4XA9 - chains A and a; structure by X-ray diffraction, 2.00 A resolution.

== Chain A ==
Name: Gala protein type 1, 3 or 4
From: Legionella pneumophila subsp. pneumophila
UniProt: Q5ZWY8 (Q5ZWY8_LEGPH); residues 1-296 here = UniProt positions 1-296
Chain sequence (297 residues; numbered 0 to 296; the number before each row is that of its first residue; numbering starts at 0):
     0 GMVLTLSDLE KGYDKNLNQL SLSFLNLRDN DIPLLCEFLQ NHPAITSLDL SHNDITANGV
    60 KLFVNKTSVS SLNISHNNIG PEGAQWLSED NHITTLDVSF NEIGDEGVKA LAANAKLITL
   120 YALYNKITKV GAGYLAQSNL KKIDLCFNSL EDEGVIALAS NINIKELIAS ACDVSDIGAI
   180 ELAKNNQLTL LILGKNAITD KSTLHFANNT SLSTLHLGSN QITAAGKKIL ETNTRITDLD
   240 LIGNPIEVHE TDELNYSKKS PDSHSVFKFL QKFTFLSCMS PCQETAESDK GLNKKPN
Disordered / not traced: 247-296
Construct notes: expression tag (0)

== Chain a ==
Name: Uncharacterized protein
From: Legionella pneumophila subsp. pneumophila
UniProt: Q5ZWY9 (Q5ZWY9_LEGPH); residue numbers follow UniProt; this construct covers 1-230
Chain sequence (231 residues; row label = number of the first residue in the row; numbering starts at 0):
     0 GMAIAPQQIQ ERLKQEQYQK FVVADIGNFP HCLAQTPEGI ASGQRYQKYS TNSLSRTPPF
    60 SQWGAPQLLT PKSAQEYIKF AQQRNKKSSF KIDGEAVRVS ECSNFAYHSA GVLLDDPQIR
   120 TQYDVAVIGS MHSNGRYLHN ITLLVPKGSR LPQPPQQLTA EVFPIGTLIV DPWAVGMGHP
   180 PEQALAIPKE QFAYNRSLFP ATVNYQSALD ESLTSTRTGQ LTPYTGTPSR T
Disordered / not traced: 0, 229-230
Construct notes: expression tag (0)
Modified residues: Mse-1 (selenomethionine; parent Met); Mse-130 (selenomethionine; parent Met); Mse-176 (selenomethionine; parent Met)
From the paper describing this entry:
  - catalytic residues: Cys-101, His-138, Asp-170, Trp-172
  - mutagenesis - C101A, H138A, D170A, W172A: increased growth

== Chain A / chain a interface ==
Contacting residue pairs (46):
  Phe-23(A) with Gln-182(a)
  His-51(A) with Ala-192(a), hydrogen bond (side chain-backbone)
  Asn-52(A) with Arg-195(a), hydrogen bond (backbone-side chain)
  Asp-53(A) with Arg-195(a), salt bridge
  His-75(A) with Ala-192(a); Tyr-193(a); Arg-195(a)
  Asn-76(A) with Arg-195(a)
  Asn-77(A) with Arg-195(a)
  Asp-96(A) with His-30(a), salt bridge
  Phe-99(A) with Tyr-193(a), hydrophobic; Ser-196(a)
  Tyr-120(A) with His-30(a)
  Leu-122(A) with His-30(a)
  Tyr-123(A) with Mse-130(a), hydrophobic; His-131(a), hydrogen bond (side chain-backbone); Ser-196(a)
  Asp-143(A) with His-30(a)
  Cys-145(A) with Asn-27(a)
  Phe-146(A) with Phe-28(a), hydrophobic; Cys-31(a), hydrophobic; Mse-130(a); Ser-132(a); Leu-137(a), hydrophobic
  Ser-148(A) with Ser-132(a); Asn-133(a), hydrogen bond
  Ser-169(A) with Asn-27(a), hydrogen bond (side chain-backbone); Phe-28(a)
  Asp-172(A) with Arg-135(a), salt bridge
  Ile-191(A) with Gly-26(a); Asn-27(a); Pro-29(a), hydrophobic
  Gly-193(A) with Asn-27(a)
  Lys-194(A) with Glu-100(a), salt bridge; Cys-101(a), hydrogen bond
  His-215(A) with Gly-26(a), hydrogen bond (side chain-backbone)
  Gly-217(A) with Asn-27(a)
  Ser-218(A) with Asn-27(a); Pro-65(a)
  Asp-239(A) with Gly-26(a); Tyr-45(a), hydrogen bond
  Ile-241(A) with Ala-23(a), hydrophobic; Tyr-45(a), hydrophobic
  Gly-242(A) with Gly-63(a); Ala-64(a); Pro-65(a)
Also at the interface, not in a pair above, chain A (33 interface residues in all): Ser-98, Asn-147, Glu-150, Ile-167, Ala-170, Lys-226
Also at the interface, not in a pair above, chain a (28 interface residues in all): Tyr-48, Arg-55, Ser-102, His-178
From the paper, about this interface:
  - specific contacts: Lys-194(A)/Cys-101(a) (hydrogen bond)

== Summary ==
The interface between chain A and chain a involves 33 residues on one side and 28 on the other; the contacts
include 8 hydrogen bonds and 4 salt bridges. Polar contacts include Asp-53(A)/Arg-195(a), Asp-96(A)/His-30(a)
and Asp-172(A)/Arg-135(a). The paper describes a hydrogen bond between Lys-194(A) and Cys-101(a). The paper
reports catalytic residues Cys-101(a), His-138(a) and Asp-170(a) among others; C101A, H138A and D170A of chain
a, among others, increase growth.
Here chain A is Gala protein type 1, 3 or 4 and chain a is Uncharacterized protein, both from Legionella
pneumophila subsp. pneumophila. Entry 4XA9 (Crystal structure of the complex between the N-terminal domain of
RavJ and LegL1 from Legionella pneumophila ...) was determined by X-ray diffraction together with 5DGG from
the same study.
